Entry 3CI0 (X-ray diffraction, 2.20 A resolution); this record covers chains I and K of the 3 polymer chains in the assembly.

[Chain I]
Molecule: Pseudopilin GspI
Source organism: Escherichia coli
UniProtKB: Q8VPC3 (Q8VPC3_ECOLX); residues 29-114 here correspond to UniProt positions 33-118 (UniProt number = residue number + 4)
Sequence (89 residues; numbered 26 to 114; the number before each row is that of its first residue):
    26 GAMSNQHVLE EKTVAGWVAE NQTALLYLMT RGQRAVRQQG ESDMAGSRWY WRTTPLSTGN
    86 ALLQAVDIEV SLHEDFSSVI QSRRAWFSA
Not modelled in the structure: 26-30, 87
Modified residues: Mse-54 (selenomethionine; parent Met); Mse-69 (selenomethionine; parent Met)
Construct notes: expression tag (26-28)
Ion coordination: Ca2+ near Asp-68 (its only coordinating residue here)

[Chain K]
Molecule: Pseudopilin GspK
Source organism: Escherichia coli
UniProtKB: A7ZRI8 (A7ZRI8_ECO24); residues 22-316 here correspond to UniProt positions 31-325 (UniProt number = residue number + 9)
Sequence (298 residues; numbered 19 to 316; the number before each row is that of its first residue):
    19 GAMGRMQQQL GRTRSQQEYQ QALWYSASAE SLALSALSLS LKNEKRVHLE QPWASGPRFF
    79 PLPQGQIAVT LRDAQACFNL NALAQPTTAS RPLAVQQLIA LISRLDVPAY RAELIAESLW
   139 EFIDEDRSVQ TRLGREDSEY LARSVPFYAA NQPLADISEM RVVQGMDAGL YQKLKPLVCA
   199 LPMTRQQINI NTLDVTQSVI LEALFDPWLS PVQARALLQQ RPAKGWEDVD QFLAQPLLAD
   259 VDERTKKQLK TVLSVDSNYF WLRSDITVNE IELTMNSLIV RMGPQHFSVL WHQTGESE
Not modelled in the structure: 19-28, 225-231, 316
Disulfides: Cys-95/Cys-197
Construct notes: expression tag (19-21)
Ion coordination: Ca2+ site 1: Glu-139, Asp-142, Asp-144, Ser-146, Gln-148, Glu-154; Ca2+ site 2: Glu-139, Asp-142, Asp-144, Glu-154, Asn-169

[How chain I and chain K interact]
Residue-residue contacts (25; chain I residue first):
  Leu-34(I) / Thr-31(K)
  Thr-38(I) / Thr-31(K)
  Glu-45(I) / Gln-38(K)
  Glu-45(I) / Trp-42(K)  hydrogen bond
  Thr-48(I) / Trp-42(K)
  Ala-49(I) / Trp-42(K)
  Tyr-52(I) / Trp-42(K)  hydrogen bond (side chain-backbone)
  Tyr-52(I) / Ala-45(K)
  Tyr-52(I) / Ser-46(K)  hydrogen bond
  Tyr-52(I) / Ser-49(K)
  Asn-85(I) / Leu-50(K)
  Leu-88(I) / Leu-50(K)  hydrophobic
  Gln-106(I) / Gln-35(K)
  Arg-108(I) / Gln-35(K)
  Arg-108(I) / Gln-38(K)
  Arg-108(I) / Gln-39(K)
  Arg-109(I) / Gln-39(K)  hydrogen bond (backbone-side chain)
  Trp-111(I) / Tyr-43(K)  hydrophobic
  Trp-111(I) / Ser-46(K)  hydrogen bond (backbone-side chain)
  Trp-111(I) / Ser-49(K)
  Trp-111(I) / Leu-80(K)  hydrophobic
  Phe-112(I) / Ser-49(K)
  Ser-113(I) / Ser-49(K)  hydrogen bond (side chain-backbone)
  Ser-113(I) / Ser-53(K)
  Ala-114(I) / Ser-53(K)
Interface residues without a listed pair, chain I (17 interface residues in all): Ser-107, Ala-110
Interface residues without a listed pair, chain K (13 interface residues in all): Pro-81

[Overview]
The interface between chain I and chain K involves 17 residues on one side and 13 on the other; the contacts
include 6 hydrogen bonds. Among the polar pairs are Glu-45(I)/Trp-42(K), Tyr-52(I)/Trp-42(K) and
Tyr-52(I)/Ser-46(K).
Here chain I is Pseudopilin GspI and chain K is Pseudopilin GspK, both from Escherichia coli. Entry 3CI0 (The
Crystal Structure of the GspK-GspI-GspJ complex from enterotoxigenic Escherichia coli Type 2 Secretion System)
was determined by X-ray diffraction.
